PDB entry 4WSX | X-ray diffraction, 2.70 A resolution | chains B and O of the 6 polymer chains in the assembly

== Chain B ==
Name: Hemagglutinin HA2 chain
From: Influenza A virus
Sequence (174 residues; numbered 1 to 174; the number before each row is that of its first residue):
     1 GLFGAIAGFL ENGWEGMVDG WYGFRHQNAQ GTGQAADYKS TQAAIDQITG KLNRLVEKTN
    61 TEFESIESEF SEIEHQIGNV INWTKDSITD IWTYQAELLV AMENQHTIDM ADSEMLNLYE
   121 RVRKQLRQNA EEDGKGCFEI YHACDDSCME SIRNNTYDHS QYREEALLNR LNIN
Not modelled in the structure: 173-174
Disulfides: Cys144-Cys148
Covalent attachments: N-acetylglucosamine (NAG) linked to Asn82

== Chain O ==
Name: Hemagglutinin HA1 chain
From: Influenza A virus
Sequence (327 residues; numbered -3 to 323; the number before each row is that of its first residue; numbers below 1 keep their minus sign (Ala-3 is residue -3)):
    -3 ADPGDKICLG HHAVANGTIV KTLTNEQEEV TNATETVEST GINRLCMKGR KHKDLGNCHP
    57 IGMLIGTPAC DLHLTGMWDT LIERENAIAY CYPGATVNVE ALRQKIMESG GINKISTGFT
   117 YGSSINSAGT TRACMRNGGN SFYAELKWLV SKSKGQNFPQ TTNTYRNTDT AEHLIMWGIH
   177 HPSSTQEKND LYGTQSLSIS VGSSTYRNNF VPVVGARPQV NGQSGRIDFH WTLVQPGDNI
   237 TFSHNGGLIA PSRVSKLIGR GLGIQSDAPI DNNCESKCFW RGGSINTRLP FQNLSPRTVG
   297 QCPKYVNRRS LMLATGMRNV PELIQGR
Not modelled in the structure: -3 to -1, 319-323
Disulfides: Cys42-Cys270, Cys54-Cys66, Cys87-Cys130, Cys274-Cys298
Covalent attachments: N-acetylglucosamine (NAG) linked to Asn235

== How chain B and chain O interact ==
Contacting residue pairs - 11 pairs, chain B then chain O:
  Gln47(B) - Thr20(O)
  Gly50(B) - Leu19(O)
  Gly50(B) - Thr20(O)
  Lys51(B) - Leu19(O)
  Arg54(B) - Thr18(O)
  Arg54(B) - Leu19(O)  hydrogen bond (side chain-backbone)
  Glu57(B) - Glu22(O)
  Thr61(B) - Asn303(O)
  Met102(B) - Leu19(O)  hydrophobic
  Glu103(B) - Leu19(O)
  His106(B) - Thr20(O)
Interface residues without a listed pair, chain B (10 interface residues in all): Asp46

== Summary ==
Chain B and chain O form an interface of 10 and 5 residues respectively; the contacts include 1 hydrogen bond.
Its one hydrogen-bonded contact is Arg54(B)-Leu19(O). N-acetylglucosamine is covalently linked to Asn82(B).
Covalently linked N-acetylglucosamine: at Asn235(O).
Chain B is Hemagglutinin HA2 chain and chain O is Hemagglutinin HA1 chain, both from Influenza A virus; the
structure, The crystal structure of hemagglutinin from A/Jiangxi-Donghu/346/2013 influenza virus, was
determined by X-ray diffraction (same publication as 4WST, 4WSU, 4WSV and 4WSW).
